5KP5 - chain A; structure by X-ray diffraction, 2.10 A resolution.

Chain A:
Molecule: CurD
Source organism: Moorea producens 3L
Notes: EC 2.3.3.10
Reference sequence: F4Y432 (F4Y432_9CYAN); numbering as in UniProt (aligned over 1-419)
Amino-acid sequence (443 residues; row label = number of the first residue in the row; numbers below 1 keep their minus sign (Met-23 is residue -23)):
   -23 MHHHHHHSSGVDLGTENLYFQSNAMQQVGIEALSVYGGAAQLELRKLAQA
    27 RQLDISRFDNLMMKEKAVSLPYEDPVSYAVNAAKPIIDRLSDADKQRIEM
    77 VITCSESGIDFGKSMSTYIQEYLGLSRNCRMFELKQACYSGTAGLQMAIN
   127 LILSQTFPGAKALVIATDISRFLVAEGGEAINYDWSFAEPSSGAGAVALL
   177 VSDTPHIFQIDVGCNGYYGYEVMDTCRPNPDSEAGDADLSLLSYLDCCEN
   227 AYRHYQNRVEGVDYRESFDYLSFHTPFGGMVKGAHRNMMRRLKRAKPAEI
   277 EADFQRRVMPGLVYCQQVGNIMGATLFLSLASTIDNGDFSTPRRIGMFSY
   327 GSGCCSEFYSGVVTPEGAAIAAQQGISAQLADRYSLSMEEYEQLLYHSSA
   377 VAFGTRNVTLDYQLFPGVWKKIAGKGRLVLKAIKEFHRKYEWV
Disordered / not traced: -23 to 1, 149-163
Construct notes: initiating methionine (-23); expression tag (-22 to 0); engineered mutation Ala344 (Lys in F4Y432), Ala345 (Gln in F4Y432), Ala347 (Gln in F4Y432)
What the authors report for this chain:
  - catalytic residues: Glu82, Cys114, His250
  - mutagenesis - R33A, C114S: abolished catalytic activity
  - mutagenesis - P166A, S167A, D214A, K344A/Q345A/Q347A: unchanged catalytic activity
  - conformationally variable residues (order/disorder transition): Leu149 to Phe163
  - self-association interface (contacts with another copy of this molecule): Arg203 to Ala210
  - mutagenesis - R33D, D214R, D222A, D222R (5-fold), E225A, E225R (10-fold), R266A, R266E: decreased catalytic activity

Summary:
The paper reports catalytic residues Glu82, Cys114 and His250; R33D, D214R and D222A, among others, reduce
catalytic activity; 14 substitutions were tested in all.
Chain A is CurD (Moorea producens 3L); the structure, Crystal Structure of the Curacin Biosynthetic Pathway
HMG Synthase, was determined by X-ray diffraction (same publication as 5KP6, 5KP7 and 5KP8).
